8V49 - chains A and B of the 4 polymer chains in the assembly; structure by electron microscopy, 3.62 A resolution.

== Chain A (and B) ==
Protein: AriA antitoxin
Source organism: Escherichia coli B185
Notes: chain B of this document is another copy of the same molecule, construct and numbering; everything in this record applies to it too
UniProtKB: D6IC77 (D6IC77_ECOLX); residue numbers follow UniProt; this construct covers 2-464
Amino-acid sequence (464 residues; numbered 1 to 464; the number before each row is that of its first residue):
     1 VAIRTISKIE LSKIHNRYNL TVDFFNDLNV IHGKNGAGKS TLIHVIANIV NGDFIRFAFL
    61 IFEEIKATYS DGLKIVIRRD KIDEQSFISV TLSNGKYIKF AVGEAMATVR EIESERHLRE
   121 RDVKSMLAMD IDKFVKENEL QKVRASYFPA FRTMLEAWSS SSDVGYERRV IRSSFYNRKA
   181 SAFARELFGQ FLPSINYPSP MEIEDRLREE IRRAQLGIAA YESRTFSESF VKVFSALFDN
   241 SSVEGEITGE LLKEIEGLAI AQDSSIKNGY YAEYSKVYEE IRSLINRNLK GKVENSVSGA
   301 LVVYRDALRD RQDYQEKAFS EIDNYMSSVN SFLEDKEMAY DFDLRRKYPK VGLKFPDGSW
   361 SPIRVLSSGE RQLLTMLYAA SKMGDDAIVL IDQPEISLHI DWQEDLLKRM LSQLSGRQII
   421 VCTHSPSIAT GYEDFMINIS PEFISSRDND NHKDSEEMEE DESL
Unresolved in the structure: 1-2, 111-125, 161-171, 239-247, 289-294, 445-464 (chain B: 1-2, 34-37, 111-125, 162-173, 241-248, 289-292, 343-347, 441-464)
Differences from the reference sequence: expression tag (1); engineered mutation Gln393 (Glu in D6IC77)
Small-molecule neighbours: ATP (adenosine-5'-triphosphate): His15, Arg17, Tyr18, Lys34, Asn35, Gly36, Ala37, Gly38, Lys39, Ser40, Thr41, His424
From the paper describing this entry:
  - mutagenesis - K39I, D392A: decreased catalytic activity
  - binding site for ATP: Lys39 (proposed by the authors, not directly observed)

== Chain A / chain B interface ==
Residue-residue contacts (30; chain A residue first):
  Arg17(A) - Phe355(B)
  Arg17(A) - Ser359(B)  hydrogen bond
  Arg17(A) - Trp360(B)
  Arg17(A) - Ser361(B)  hydrogen bond
  Gly33(A) - His399(B)
  Lys34(A) - Glu334(B)
  Asn35(A) - Ser367(B)
  Asn35(A) - Gly369(B)
  Asn35(A) - Glu370(B)
  Asn35(A) - Ser397(B)  hydrogen bond (side chain-backbone)
  Asn35(A) - Trp402(B)
  Gly36(A) - Ser367(B)
  Gly36(A) - Glu370(B)
  Phe151(A) - Met154(B)
  Met154(A) - Phe151(B)  hydrophobic
  Met154(A) - Met154(B)  hydrophobic
  Met154(A) - Phe188(B)  hydrophobic
  Leu155(A) - Met154(B)
  Ala157(A) - Leu187(B)
  Trp158(A) - Leu187(B)
  Leu187(A) - Ala157(B)
  Leu187(A) - Trp158(B)
  Phe188(A) - Met154(B)  hydrophobic
  Phe188(A) - Ala157(B)  hydrophobic
  Gln393(A) - Ser397(B)
  His399(A) - His424(B)  hydrogen bond
  Ile400(A) - His424(B)
  His424(A) - Leu398(B)
  His424(A) - His399(B)
  His424(A) - Ile400(B)
Other interface residues (no listed pair), chain A (20 interface residues in all): Glu186, Pro426, Pro441, Phe443
Other interface residues (no listed pair), chain B (27 interface residues in all): Thr153, Ser160, Ser161, Phe183, Asp335, Lys336, Asp357

== Overview ==
20 residues of chain A face 27 of chain B across their interface; the contacts include 4 hydrogen bonds. Among
the polar pairs are Arg17(A)-Ser359(B), Arg17(A)-Ser361(B) and Asn35(A)-Ser397(B). Chain A binds ATP. From the
paper: a binding site for ATP at Lys39(A); K39I and D392A of chain A reduce catalytic activity.
Both chains are AriA antitoxin (Escherichia coli B185). Entry 8V49 (CryoEM structure of AriA (E393Q) sensory
subunit) was determined by electron microscopy, deposited together with 8V45, 8V46, 8V47 and 8V48.
